PDB entry 6NHH | X-ray diffraction, 3.00 A resolution | chains E and F of the 6 polymer chains in the assembly

[Chain E]
Name: Cytochrome b
From: Rhodobacter sphaeroides (strain ATCC 17023 / 2.4.1 / NCIB 8253 / DSM 158)
Reference sequence: A0A344Q9J3 (A0A344Q9J3_RHOS4); numbering as in UniProt (aligned over 1-445)
Amino-acid sequence (445 residues; numbered 1 to 445; the number before each row is that of its first residue):
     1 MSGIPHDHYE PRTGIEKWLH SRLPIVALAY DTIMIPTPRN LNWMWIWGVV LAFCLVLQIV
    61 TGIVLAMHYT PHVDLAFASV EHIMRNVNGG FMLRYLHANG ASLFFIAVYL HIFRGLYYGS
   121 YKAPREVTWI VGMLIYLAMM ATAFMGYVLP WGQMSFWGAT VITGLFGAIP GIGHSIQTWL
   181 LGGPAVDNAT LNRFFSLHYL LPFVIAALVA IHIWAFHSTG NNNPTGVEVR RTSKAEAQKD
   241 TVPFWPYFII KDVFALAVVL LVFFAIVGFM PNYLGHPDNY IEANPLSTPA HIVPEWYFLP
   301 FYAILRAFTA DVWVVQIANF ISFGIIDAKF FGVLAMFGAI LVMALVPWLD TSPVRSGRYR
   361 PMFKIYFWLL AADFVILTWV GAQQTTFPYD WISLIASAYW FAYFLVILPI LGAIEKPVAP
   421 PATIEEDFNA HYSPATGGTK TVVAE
Disordered / not traced: 1-2, 433-445
Metal / ion sites: heme Fe site 1: His97, His198; heme Fe site 2: His111, His212
Residues lining bound ligands:
  - 6PE (1,2-dihexanoyl-sn-glycero-3-phosphoethanolamine): Met44, Leu110, Phe113, Arg114, Tyr117, Tyr118, Arg358, Phe367, Trp368
  - 8SP (O-[(R)-{[(2R)-2,3-bis(octanoyloxy)propyl]oxy}(hydroxy)phosphoryl]-L-serine): Ser102, Ile106, Tyr273, Leu274, Val293, Trp296, Leu299, Thr378, Trp379, Ala382
  - azoxystrobin (AZO; methyl (2Z)-2-(2-{[6-(2-cyanophenoxy)pyrimidin-4-yl]oxy}phenyl)-3-methoxyacrylate): Met140, Ala143, Phe144, Tyr147, Val148, Met154, Ser155, Gly158, Ala159, Ile162, Leu165, Ile292, Val293, Pro294, Glu295, Tyr297, Phe298, Phe301, Tyr302, Met336, Phe337, Ile340
  - heme (HEM), molecule 1: Trp45, Ile46, Trp47, Gly48, Val49, Leu51, Ala52, Phe104, Val108, His111, Ile112, Arg114, Ser120, Arg125, Thr128, Trp129, Gly132, Met133, Ile135, Tyr136, Met139, Ile205, Val209, His212, Phe216, Thr219, Gly220, Asn221, Asn222
  - heme (HEM), molecule 2: Leu55, Gln58, Ile59, Gly62, Ile63, Leu65, Ala66, Tyr69, Val80, Arg94, His97, Ala98, Ala101, Phe104, Thr142, Ala143, Gly146, Tyr147, Leu149, Pro150, Phe195, His198, Tyr199, Pro202, Ile205, Asn279, Tyr297
Reported in the primary citation:
  - binding site for azoxystrobin: Met140, Phe144, Tyr147, Gly158, Ile162, Pro294, Glu295, Phe298, Phe301, Phe337
  - specificity-determining residues: Phe301, Phe337

[Chain F]
Name: Cytochrome c1
From: Rhodobacter sphaeroides (strain ATCC 17023 / 2.4.1 / NCIB 8253 / DSM 158)
Reference sequence: A0A344Q9J2 (A0A344Q9J2_RHOS4); residues 1-263 here correspond to UniProt positions 23-285 (UniProt number = residue number + 22)
Amino-acid sequence (272 residues; numbered 1 to 272; the number before each row is that of its first residue):
     1 AGGGHVEDVP FSFEGPFGTF DQHQLQRGLQ VYTEVCAACH GMKFVPIRSL SEPGGPELPE
    61 DQVRAYATQF TVTDEETGED REGKPTDHFP HSALENAPDL SLMAKARAGF HGPMGTGISQ
   121 LFNGIGGPEY IYSVLTGFPE EPPKCAEGHE PDGFYYNRAF QNGSVPDTCK DANGVKTTAG
   181 SWIAMPPPLM DDLVEYADGH DASVHAMAED VSAFLMWAAE PKLMARKQAG FTAVMFLTVL
   241 SVLLYLTNKR LWAGVKGKKK TNVGTGHHHH HH
Disordered / not traced: 257-272
Differences from the reference sequence: expression tag (264-272)
Cystine bridges: Cys145-Cys169
Covalently attached groups: heme c (HEC) linked to Cys36, Cys39
Metal / ion sites: Sr2+: Asp8, Val9, Glu14, Glu129; heme c Fe: His40, Met185
Residues lining bound ligands:
  - 8SP (O-[(R)-{[(2R)-2,3-bis(octanoyloxy)propyl]oxy}(hydroxy)phosphoryl]-L-serine): Phe110, His111, Gly112, Gly115, Thr116, Gly117, Ile118, Gln120
  - heme c (HEC): Val31, Val35, Ala38, His40, Leu94, Asn96, Ala97, Pro98, Leu100, Met103, Arg107, Tyr130, Ile131, Leu135, Phe160, Ile183, Ala184, Met185, Pro186, Pro188, Leu189, Val211, Leu215

[Interface between chain E and chain F]
Contacting residue pairs (78; chain E residue first):
  Arg39(E) with Val255(F)
  Phe77(E) with Phe44(F), hydrophobic; Leu102(F), hydrophobic
  Glu81(E) with Leu102(F)
  Met84(E) with Lys222(F)
  Arg85(E) with Phe44(F), hydrogen bond (side chain-backbone); Val45(F); Ser101(F); Leu102(F); Ala218(F), hydrogen bond (side chain-backbone); Ala219(F); Pro221(F); Lys222(F)
  Asn86(E) with Arg48(F), hydrogen bond
  Phe91(E) with Lys222(F); Ala225(F), hydrophobic; Arg226(F)
  Met92(E) with Ala229(F), hydrophobic
  Tyr95(E) with Lys105(F), hydrogen bond; Glu220(F), hydrogen bond; Arg226(F)
  Pro246(E) with Leu251(F)
  Tyr247(E) with Asn248(F); Leu251(F); Trp252(F), hydrogen bond (backbone-side chain); Val255(F), hydrophobic
  Phe248(E) with Trp252(F), hydrophobic
  Ile250(E) with Asn248(F); Leu251(F), hydrophobic
  Lys251(E) with Asn248(F), hydrogen bond (backbone-side chain)
  Val253(E) with Leu244(F)
  Phe254(E) with Ser241(F); Leu244(F); Tyr245(F), hydrophobic
  Ala257(E) with Ser241(F), hydrogen bond (backbone-side chain); Leu244(F), hydrophobic
  Val258(E) with Ser241(F)
  Leu260(E) with Leu237(F)
  Leu261(E) with Val234(F), hydrophobic; Leu237(F); Thr238(F)
  Phe264(E) with Ala233(F), hydrophobic; Leu237(F), hydrophobic
  Val267(E) with Arg226(F)
  Gly268(E) with Arg226(F), hydrogen bond (backbone-side chain); Lys227(F); Gly230(F)
  Phe269(E) with Pro16(F); Arg226(F); Lys227(F); Gly230(F); Phe231(F)
  Met270(E) with Leu121(F)
  Pro271(E) with Arg226(F)
  Asn272(E) with Lys105(F); Ile125(F)
  Tyr273(E) with Gly117(F), hydrogen bond (side chain-backbone); Gln120(F); Leu121(F)
  Pro277(E) with Lys105(F); Ala106(F); Arg107(F)
  Tyr280(E) with Leu102(F); Lys105(F), hydrogen bond
  Ile281(E) with Ala106(F), hydrophobic; Arg107(F)
  Glu282(E) with Lys43(F), salt bridge; Phe44(F)
  Ala290(E) with Ala1(F), hydrophobic
  Trp379(E) with Met114(F), hydrogen bond (side chain-backbone); Gly115(F); Thr116(F)
  Gln383(E) with Met114(F); Gly115(F)
  Tyr389(E) with Met114(F)
  Phe428(E) with Val255(F), hydrophobic; Lys256(F)
  Tyr432(E) with Lys256(F)
Other interface residues (no listed pair), chain E (43 interface residues in all): Ala78, Val242, Ala265, Asp278, Gln384
Other interface residues (no listed pair), chain F (45 interface residues in all): Pro46, Ala108, Asn162, Thr247

[Summary]
43 residues of chain E and 45 residues of chain F are in contact, with 12 hydrogen bonds and 1 salt bridge.
Among the polar pairs are Glu282(E)-Lys43(F), Arg85(E)-Phe44(F) and Arg85(E)-Ala218(F). From the paper: a
binding site for azoxystrobin at Met140(E), Phe144(E) and Tyr147(E) among others; specificity determinants
Phe301(E) and Phe337(E).
Here chain E is Cytochrome b and chain F is Cytochrome c1, both from Rhodobacter sphaeroides (strain ATCC
17023 / 2.4.1 / NCIB 8253 / DSM 158). Entry 6NHH (Rhodobacter sphaeroides bc1 with azoxystrobin) was
determined by X-ray diffraction together with 6NIN from the same study.
